6XS9 - chains A and E of the 4 polymer chains in the assembly; structure by X-ray diffraction, 2.69 A resolution.

Chain A:
Molecule: Vacuolar protein sorting-associated protein 29
Source organism: Homo sapiens
UniProtKB: Q9UBQ0 (VPS29_HUMAN); numbering as in UniProt (aligned over 1-182)
Amino-acid sequence (192 residues; row label = number of the first residue in the row; numbers below 1 keep their minus sign (Gly-9 is residue -9)):
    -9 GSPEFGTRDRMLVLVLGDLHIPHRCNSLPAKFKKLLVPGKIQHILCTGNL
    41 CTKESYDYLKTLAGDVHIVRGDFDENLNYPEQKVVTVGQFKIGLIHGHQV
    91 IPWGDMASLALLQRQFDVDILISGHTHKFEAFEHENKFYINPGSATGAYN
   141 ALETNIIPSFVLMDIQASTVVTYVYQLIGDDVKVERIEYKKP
Disordered / not traced: -9 to -2
Sequence notes: expression tag (-9 to 0)
Small-molecule neighbours:
  - malonate ion (MLI), molecule 1: Val56, His57, Ile58, Tyr69, Pro70, Lys73
  - malonate ion (MLI), molecule 2: Met96, Phe122, Glu123, His124
Swiss-Prot annotation at these positions:
  - binding site (Zn(2+)): Asp8, His10, Asn39, Asp62, His86, His115, His117
  - modified residue: Lys50 (N6-acetyllysine)
  - mutagenesis: Asp8 (D8A: Loss of in vitro protein phosphatase activity), Asn39 (N39A: Loss of in vitro protein phosphatase activity; N39D: No effect on in vitro protein phosphatase activity), Asp62 (D62A/N: Loss of in vitro protein phosphatase activity), Leu67 (L67D: Impairs interaction with VPS35L), His86 (H86A: Loss of in vitro protein phosphatase activity), Val90 (V90D: Impairs interaction with VPS35), Ile91 (I91D: Impairs interaction with VPS35. Impairs interaction with VPS35L and CCC complex association), Trp93 (W93A: Impairs interaction with VPS35L and CCC complex association), His117 (H117A: Loss of in vitro protein phosphatase activity), Leu152 (L152E: Impairs interaction with TBC1D5. Impairs interaction with VPS35L), Tyr165 (Y165A: Impairs interaction with VPS35L), Val174 (V174D: Impairs interaction with VPS35L)

Chain E:
Molecule: 48V-tyr-ile-lys-thr-pro-leu-gly-thr-phe-pro-asn-arg-his-gly
Amino-acid sequence (15 residues; each row starts with the number of its first residue; numbering starts at 0):
     0 XYIKTPLGTFPNRHG
Covalently attached groups: covalent link 48V_0-Gly14
Modified positions: 48V ({[(2R)-2,3-diamino-3-oxopropyl]sulfanyl}acetic acid) at position 0

How chain A and chain E interact:
Contacting residue pairs (9):
  Gln72(A) - Pro5(E)
  Gln72(A) - Leu6(E)
  Gln89(A) - Leu6(E)
  Leu102(A) - Leu6(E)
  Gln105(A) - Pro5(E)
  Gln105(A) - Leu6(E)
  Gln105(A) - Gly7(E)
  Phe106(A) - Pro5(E)
  Phe106(A) - Leu6(E)  hydrophobic
Interface residues without a listed pair, chain A (6 interface residues in all): Ile85
Interface residues without a listed pair, chain E (4 interface residues in all): Thr4

Summary:
6 residues of chain A and 4 residues of chain E are in contact. Ligands of chain A: malonate ion. UniProt
lists 7 Zn2+-binding residues and 12 mutagenesis sites on chain A.
Chain A is Vacuolar protein sorting-associated protein 29 (Homo sapiens) and chain E is
48V-tyr-ile-lys-thr-pro-leu-gly-thr-phe-pro-asn-arg-his-gly; the structure, Crystal structure of human Vps29
complexed with RaPID-derived cyclic peptide RT-L1, was determined by X-ray diffraction, deposited together
with 6XS5, 6XS7, 6XS8 and 6XSA.
